Entry 4FIP (X-ray diffraction, 2.69 A resolution); this record covers chains E and G of the 8 polymer chains in the assembly.

# Chain E
Name: Ubiquitin carboxyl-terminal hydrolase 8
Organism: Saccharomyces cerevisiae
Notes: EC 3.4.19.12
UniProtKB: P50102 (UBP8_YEAST); residues 1-471 here = UniProt positions 1-471
Chain sequence (476 residues; row label = number of the first residue in the row; numbers below 1 keep their minus sign (Gly-4 is residue -4)):
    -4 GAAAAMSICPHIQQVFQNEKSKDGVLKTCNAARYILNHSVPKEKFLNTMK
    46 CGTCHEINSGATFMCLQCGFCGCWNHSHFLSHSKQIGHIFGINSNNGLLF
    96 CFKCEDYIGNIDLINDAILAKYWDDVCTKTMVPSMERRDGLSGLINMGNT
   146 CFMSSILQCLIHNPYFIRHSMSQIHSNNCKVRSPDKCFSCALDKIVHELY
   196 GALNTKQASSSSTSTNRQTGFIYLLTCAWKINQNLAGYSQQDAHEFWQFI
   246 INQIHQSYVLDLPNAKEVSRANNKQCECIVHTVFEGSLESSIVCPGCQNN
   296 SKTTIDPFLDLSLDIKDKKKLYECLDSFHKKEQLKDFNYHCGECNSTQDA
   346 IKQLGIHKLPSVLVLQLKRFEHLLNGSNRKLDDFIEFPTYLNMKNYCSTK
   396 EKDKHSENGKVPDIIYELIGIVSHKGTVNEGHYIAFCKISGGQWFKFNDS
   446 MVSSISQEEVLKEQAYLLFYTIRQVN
Not modelled in the structure: -4 to 0, 200-211, 260-267, 395-404
Sequence notes: expression tag (-4 to 0); engineered mutation Asn144 (Ser in P50102)
Metal / ion sites: Zn2+ site 1: Cys4, His6, Cys96, Cys99; Zn2+ site 2: Cys46, Cys49, Cys68, His73; Zn2+ site 3: Cys60, Cys63, His77, His83; Zn2+ site 4: Cys174, Cys182, Cys185; Zn2+ site 5: His250, Cys271, Cys273; Zn2+ site 6: Cys289, Cys292, Cys336, Cys339
Curated features (UniProtKB/Swiss-Prot):
  - zinc finger: Lys22 to Cys122 (UBP-type)
  - active site: Cys146 (Nucleophile), His427 (Proton acceptor)
  - binding site (Zn(2+)): Cys4, His6, Cys46, Cys49, Cys60, Cys63, Cys68, His73, His77, His83, Cys96, Cys99, His170, Cys174, Cys182, Cys185, His250, Cys271, Cys273, His276 and 4 more in UniProt
  - mutagenesis: Cys46 (C46A: Lowers histone H2B deubiquitination activity; when associated with A-49), Cys49 (C49A: Lowers histone H2B deubiquitination activity; when associated with A-46), His77 (H77A: Lowers histone H2B deubiquitination activity), Cys146 (C146S: Lowers histone H2B deubiquitination activity), His419 (H419A: Lowers histone H2B deubiquitination activity)
What the authors report for this chain:
  - mutagenesis - N141A/S144N/S149N, N141A: decreased catalytic activity on K48 di-ubiquitin
  - mutagenesis - S144N: increased catalytic activity
  - mutagenesis - S144N (Kd 28 uM): decreased binding to another copy of this molecule
  - mutagenesis - S144N/S149N, S149N: abolished binding to another copy of this molecule
  - mutagenesis - S149N: increased catalytic activity on in the absence of Sgf11-ZnF
  - mutagenesis - S144N, S149N: unchanged catalytic activity on DUBm containing intact Sgf11
  - mutagenesis - N141A/S144N/S149N: decreased catalytic activity on K48-linked diubiquitin

# Chain G
Name: SAGA-associated factor 11
Organism: Saccharomyces cerevisiae
UniProtKB: Q03067 (SGF11_YEAST); residue numbers follow UniProt; this construct covers 1-72
Chain sequence (72 residues; row label = number of the first residue in the row):
     1 MTEETITIDSISNGILNNLLTTLIQDIVARETTQQQLLKTRYPDLRSYYF
    51 DPNGSLDINGLQKQQESSQYIH
Not modelled in the structure: 1-2, 46-72
Curated features (UniProtKB/Swiss-Prot):
  - zinc finger: Ile71, His72 (SGF11-type)
  - mutagenesis: Ile15 (I15A: Moerately decreases the affinity of SGF11 for SUS1), Asn18 (N18NA: Causes a dramatic decrease in the affinity of SGF11 for SUS1), Leu19 (L19LA: Causes a dramatic decrease in the affinity of SGF11 for SUS1), Asp57 (D57A: Reduces deubiquitination activity of the SAGA DUB module; when associated with A-60), Gly60 (G60A: Reduces deubiquitination activity of the SAGA DUB module; when associated with A-57)

# How chain E and chain G interact
Residue-residue contacts (41):
  Glu51(E) - Asn18(G)
  Ile52(E) - Asn18(G)
  Asn53(E) - Asn18(G)
  Asn53(E) - Leu19(G)
  Asn53(E) - Thr22(G)  hydrogen bond (backbone-side chain)
  Ser54(E) - Asn18(G)
  Gly55(E) - Thr22(G)  hydrogen bond (backbone-side chain)
  Gly55(E) - Gln25(G)
  Ala56(E) - Gln25(G)
  Trp69(E) - Gln25(G)
  Asn70(E) - Thr21(G)
  Asn70(E) - Gln25(G)  hydrogen bond
  Asn90(E) - Thr22(G)
  Asn90(E) - Asp26(G)
  Asn90(E) - Arg30(G)
  Asn91(E) - Asp26(G)  hydrogen bond
  Asn91(E) - Ala29(G)
  Asn91(E) - Arg30(G)
  Leu93(E) - Ala29(G)
  Leu93(E) - Thr33(G)
  Asp101(E) - Gln36(G)
  Tyr102(E) - Ala29(G)  hydrophobic
  Tyr102(E) - Thr33(G)
  Tyr102(E) - Gln36(G)  hydrogen bond (backbone-side chain)
  Gly104(E) - Gln36(G)  hydrogen bond (backbone-side chain)
  Gly104(E) - Leu37(G)
  Asn105(E) - Gln36(G)  hydrogen bond
  Asn105(E) - Leu37(G)
  Asn105(E) - Thr40(G)
  Asp107(E) - Arg41(G)  salt bridge
  Asn110(E) - Leu37(G)
  Val127(E) - Arg41(G)
  Pro128(E) - Arg41(G)
  Pro128(E) - Tyr42(G)  hydrogen bond (backbone-side chain)
  Ser129(E) - Tyr42(G)  hydrogen bond (backbone-side chain)
  Met130(E) - Tyr42(G)
  Met130(E) - Asp44(G)
  Met130(E) - Leu45(G)  hydrophobic
  Arg133(E) - Leu38(G)
  Arg133(E) - Tyr42(G)
  Arg133(E) - Leu45(G)
Also at the interface, not in a pair above, chain E (24 interface residues in all): Met1, Ile103
Also at the interface, not in a pair above, chain G (18 interface residues in all): Lys39

# Overview
24 residues of chain E face 18 of chain G across their interface; the contacts include 9 hydrogen bonds and 1
salt bridge. Polar contacts include Asp107(E)-Arg41(G), Asn53(E)-Thr22(G) and Gly55(E)-Thr22(G). From the
paper: N141A/S144N/S149N and N141A of chain E reduce catalytic activity on K48 di-ubiquitin; S144N/S149N and
S149N of chain E abolish binding to another copy of this molecule.
Here chain E is Ubiquitin carboxyl-terminal hydrolase 8 and chain G is SAGA-associated factor 11, both from
Saccharomyces cerevisiae. Entry 4FIP (Structure of the SAGA Ubp8(S144N)/Sgf11(1-72, Delta-ZnF)/Sus1/Sgf73 DUB
module) was determined by X-ray diffraction together with 4FJC and 4FK5 from the same study.
